5UAG - chains B and C of the 6 polymer chains in the assembly; structure by X-ray diffraction, 3.40 A resolution.

# Chain B
Molecule: DNA-directed RNA polymerase subunit alpha
From: Escherichia coli (strain K12)
Notes: EC 2.7.7.6
UniProt: P0A7Z4 (RPOA_ECOLI); residues 1-320 here = UniProt positions 1-320
Amino-acid sequence (320 residues; numbered 1 to 320; the number before each row is that of its first residue):
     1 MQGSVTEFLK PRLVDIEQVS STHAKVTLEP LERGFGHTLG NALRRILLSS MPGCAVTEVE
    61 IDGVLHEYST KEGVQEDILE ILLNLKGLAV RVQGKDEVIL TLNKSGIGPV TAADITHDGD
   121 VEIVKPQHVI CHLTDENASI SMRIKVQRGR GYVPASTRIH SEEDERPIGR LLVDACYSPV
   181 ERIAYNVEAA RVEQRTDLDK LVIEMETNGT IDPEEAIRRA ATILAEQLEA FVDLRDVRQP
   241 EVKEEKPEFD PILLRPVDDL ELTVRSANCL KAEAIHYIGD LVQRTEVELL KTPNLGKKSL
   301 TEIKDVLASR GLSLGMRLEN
Disordered / not traced: 1-5, 161-171, 234-320
Curated features (UniProtKB/Swiss-Prot):
  - region: E162 to E165 (Required for interaction with Crp at class II promoters)
  - modified residue: R265 (ADP-ribosylarginine), K297 (N6-acetyllysine), K298 (N6-acetyllysine)
  - mutagenesis: R45 (R45C: In rpoA112; temperature-sensitive, blocks RNA polymerase assembly), E162 to E165 (5-fold decrease in CRP-class II promoter-dependent transcription), E165 (E165K: 5-fold decrease in CRP-class II promoter-dependent transcription), R191 (R191C: In rpoA101; temperature-sensitive)

# Chain C
Molecule: DNA-directed RNA polymerase subunit beta
From: Escherichia coli (strain K12)
Notes: EC 2.7.7.6
UniProt: P0A8V2 (RPOB_ECOLI); residue numbers follow UniProt; this construct covers 1-1342
Amino-acid sequence (1342 residues; numbered 1 to 1342; the number before each row is that of its first residue):
     1 MVYSYTEKKR IRKDFGKRPQ VLDVPYLLSI QLDSFQKFIE QDPEGQYGLE AAFRSVFPIQ
    61 SYSGNSELQY VSYRLGEPVF DVQECQIRGV TYSAPLRVKL RLVIYEREAP EGTVKDIKEQ
   121 EVYMGEIPLM TDNGTFVING TERVIVSQLH RSPGVFFDSD KGKTHSSGKV LYNARIIPYR
   181 GSWLDFEFDP KDNLFVRIDR RRKLPATIIL RALNYTTEQI LDLFFEKVIF EIRDNKLQME
   241 LVPERLRGET ASFDIEANGK VYVEKGRRIT ARHIRQLEKD DVKLIEVPVE YIAGKVVAKD
   301 YIDESTGELI CAANMELSLD LLAKLSQSGH KRIETLFTND LDHGPYISET LRVDPTNDRL
   361 SALVEIYRMM RPGEPPTREA AESLFENLFF SEDRYDLSAV GRMKFNRSLL REEIEGSGIL
   421 SKDDIIDVMK KLIDIRNGKG EVDDIDHLGN RRIRSVGEMA ENQFRVGLVR VERAVKERLS
   481 LGDLDTLMPQ DMINAKPISA AVKEFFGSSQ LSQFMVQNNP LSEITHKRRI SALGPGGLTR
   541 ERAGFEVRDV HPTHYGRVCP IETPEGPNIG LINSLSVYAQ TNEYGFLETP YRKVTDGVVT
   601 DEIHYLSAIE EGNYVIAQAN SNLDEEGHFV EDLVTCRSKG ESSLFSRDQV DYMDVSTQQV
   661 VSVGASLIPF LEHDDANRAL MGANMQRQAV PTLRADKPLV GTGMERAVAV DSGVTAVAKR
   721 GGVVQYVDAS RIVIKVNEDE MYPGEAGIDI YNLTKYTRSN QNTCINQMPC VSLGEPVERG
   781 DVLADGPSTD LGELALGQNM RVAFMPWNGY NFEDSILVSE RVVQEDRFTT IHIQELACVS
   841 RDTKLGPEEI TADIPNVGEA ALSKLDESGI VYIGAEVTGG DILVGKVTPK GETQLTPEEK
   901 LLRAIFGEKA SDVKDSSLRV PNGVSGTVID VQVFTRDGVE KDKRALEIEE MQLKQAKKDL
   961 SEELQILEAG LFSRIRAVLV AGGVEAEKLD KLPRDRWLEL GLTDEEKQNQ LEQLAEQYDE
  1021 LKHEFEKKLE AKRRKITQGD DLAPGVLKIV KVYLAVKRRI QPGDKMAGRH GNKGVISKIN
  1081 PIEDMPYDEN GTPVDIVLNP LGVPSRMNIG QILETHLGMA AKGIGDKINA MLKQQQEVAK
  1141 LREFIQRAYD LGADVRQKVD LSTFSDEEVM RLAENLRKGM PIATPVFDGA KEAEIKELLK
  1201 LGDLPTSGQI RLYDGRTGEQ FERPVTVGYM YMLKLNHLVD DKMHARSTGS YSLVTQQPLG
  1261 GKAQFGGQRF GEMEVWALEA YGAAYTLQEM LTVKSDDVNG RTKMYKNIVD GNHQMEPGMP
  1321 ESFNVLLKEI RSLGINIELE DE
Disordered / not traced: 1-2
Differences from the reference sequence: engineered mutation V516 (Asp in P0A8V2)
Curated features (UniProtKB/Swiss-Prot):
  - modified residue (N6-acetyllysine): K1022, K1200
  - mutagenesis: I561 (I561S: Resistant to antibiotics salinamide A and B), I569 (I569S: Resistant to antibiotics salinamide A and B), A665 (A665E: Resistant to antibiotics salinamide A and B), D675 (D675A/G: Resistant to antibiotics salinamide A and B), N677 (N677H/K: Resistant to antibiotics salinamide A and B), L680 (L680M: Resistant to antibiotics salinamide A and B), E813 (E813K: Disrupts the enzyme's active center)

# Chain B / chain C interface
Pairs across the interface (10):
  R33(B) with E820(C), salt bridge; P1081(C); E1083(C)
  G34(B) with E1083(C)
  H37(B) with D1084(C); R1216(C)
  N41(B) with R1216(C); T1217(C), hydrogen bond (side chain-backbone)
  R44(B) with E1219(C), salt bridge
  Y185(B) with T1217(C)
Interface residues without a listed pair, chain B (7 interface residues in all): R45
Interface residues without a listed pair, chain C (8 interface residues in all): G1218

# In short
7 residues of chain B face 8 of chain C across their interface; the contacts include 1 hydrogen bond and 2
salt bridges. Among the polar pairs are R33(B)-E820(C), R44(B)-E1219(C) and N41(B)-T1217(C).
Chain B is DNA-directed RNA polymerase subunit alpha and chain C is DNA-directed RNA polymerase subunit beta,
both from Escherichia coli (strain K12); the structure, Escherichia coli RNA polymerase mutant - RpoB D516V,
was determined by X-ray diffraction, deposited together with 5UAC, 5UAH, 5UAJ, 5UAL and 5UAQ.
